Entry 8W2G (electron microscopy, 3.00 A resolution); this record covers chains D and C of the 4 polymer chains in the assembly.

# Chain D (and C)
Protein: ATP-dependent 6-phosphofructokinase, liver type
Organism: Homo sapiens
Notes: EC 2.7.1.11; chain C of this document is another copy of the same molecule, construct and numbering; everything in this record applies to it too
UniProtKB: P17858 (PFKAL_HUMAN); numbering as in UniProt (aligned over 1-780)
Amino-acid sequence (780 residues; numbered 1 to 780; the number before each row is that of its first residue):
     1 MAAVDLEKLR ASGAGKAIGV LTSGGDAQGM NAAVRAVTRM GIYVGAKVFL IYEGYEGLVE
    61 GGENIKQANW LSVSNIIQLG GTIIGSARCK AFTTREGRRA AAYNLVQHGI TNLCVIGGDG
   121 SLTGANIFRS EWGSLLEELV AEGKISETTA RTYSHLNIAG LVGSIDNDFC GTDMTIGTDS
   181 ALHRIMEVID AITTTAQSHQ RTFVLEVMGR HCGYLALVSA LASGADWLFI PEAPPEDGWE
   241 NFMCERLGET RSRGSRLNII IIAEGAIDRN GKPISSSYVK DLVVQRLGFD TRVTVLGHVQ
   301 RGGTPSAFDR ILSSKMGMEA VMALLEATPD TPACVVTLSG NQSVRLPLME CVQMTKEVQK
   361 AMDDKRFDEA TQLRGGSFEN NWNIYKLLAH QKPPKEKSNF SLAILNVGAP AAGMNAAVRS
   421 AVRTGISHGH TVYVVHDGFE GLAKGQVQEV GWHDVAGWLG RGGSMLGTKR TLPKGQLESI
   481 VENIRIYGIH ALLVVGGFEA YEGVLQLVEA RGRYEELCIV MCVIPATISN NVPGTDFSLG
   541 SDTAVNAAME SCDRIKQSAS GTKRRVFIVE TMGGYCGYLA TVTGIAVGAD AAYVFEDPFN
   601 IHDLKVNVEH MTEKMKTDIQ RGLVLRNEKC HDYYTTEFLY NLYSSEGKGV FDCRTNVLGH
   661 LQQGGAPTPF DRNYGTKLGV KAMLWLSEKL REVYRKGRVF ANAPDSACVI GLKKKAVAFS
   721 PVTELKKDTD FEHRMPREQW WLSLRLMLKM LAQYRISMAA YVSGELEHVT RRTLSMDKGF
Not modelled in the structure: 1-12, 754-780
Small-molecule neighbours:
  - ADP (adenosine-5'-diphosphate), molecule 1: Ser23, Gly24, Gly25, Tyr55, Arg88, Cys89, Phe92, Thr93, Arg98, Gly117, Gly118, Asp119, Gly120, Ser121, Thr123, Gly124, Ile127
  - ADP, molecule 2: Asp173, Met174, Asp179, Tyr214, Phe308, Gly340, Asn341, Ser377, Asn381, Phe537, Asp542, Phe670, Lys677, Lys681, Leu712
  - ADP, molecule 3: Asp226, Trp227, Leu228, Glu236, Phe242, Trp382, Tyr385, Lys386, Ala389, His390, Lys392
  - 6-O-phosphono-beta-D-fructofuranose (F6P): Gly25, Arg88, Ile165, Asp166, Met208, Gly209, Arg210, Glu264, His298, Arg301
  - 1,6-di-O-phosphono-beta-D-fructofuranose (FBP): Ala409, Arg470, Thr527, Ile528, Ser529, Asn531, Met572, Gly573, Gly574, Glu628, His660, Gln663, Arg734
Swiss-Prot annotation at these positions:
  - region: Gln391 to Phe400 (Interdomain linker)
  - active site: Asp166 (Proton acceptor)
  - binding site (ATP): Gly25, Arg88, Cys89, Gly118 to Ser121
  - binding site (Mg(2+)): Asp119
  - binding site (substrate): Ser164 to Asp166, Arg201, Met208 to Arg210, Glu264, Arg292, His298 to Arg301
  - binding site (beta-D-fructose 2,6-bisphosphate): Arg470, Thr527 to Asn531, Arg565, Met572 to Gly574, Glu628, Arg654, His660 to Gln663, Arg734
  - modified residue: Ala2 (N-acetylalanine), Ser377 (Phosphoserine), Tyr640 (Phosphotyrosine), Ser775 (Phosphoserine)
  - glycosylation: Ser529 (O-linked (GlcNAc) serine)
  - mutagenesis: Thr527 (T527A: Does not affect GlcNAcylation), Ser529 (S529A: Prevents GlcNAcylation and enhance enzyme activity)
From the paper describing this entry:
  - binding site for 6-O-phosphono-beta-D-fructofuranose: Arg201, Arg292
  - allosteric site: Thr194, Lys677 (from molecular simulation)
  - mutagenesis - N702T: increased catalytic activity
  - mutagenesis - N702T: abolished localization

# Interface between chain D and chain C
Residue-residue contacts - 102 pairs, chain D then chain C:
  Gly24(D) with His199(C), hydrogen bond (backbone-side chain)
  Gly25(D) with His199(C)
  Asp26(D) with Thr195(C), hydrogen bond; Ser198(C), hydrogen bond; His199(C), hydrogen bond (backbone-side chain)
  Glu53(D) with Gln200(C); Arg256(C), salt bridge
  Thr82(D) with Ser198(C)
  Gly85(D) with Ser198(C), hydrogen bond (backbone-side chain); Arg256(C)
  Ser86(D) with Ser198(C); His199(C)
  Val188(D) with Val299(C), hydrophobic
  Ala191(D) with Val299(C), hydrophobic; Gly302(C); Gly303(C)
  Ile192(D) with His298(C); Val299(C)
  Thr194(D) with Gly302(C); Gly303(C), hydrogen bond (side chain-backbone)
  Thr195(D) with Asp26(C), hydrogen bond; His298(C); Arg301(C)
  Ser198(D) with Asp26(C), hydrogen bond; Thr82(C); Gly85(C), hydrogen bond (side chain-backbone); Ser86(C)
  His199(D) with Gly24(C), hydrogen bond (side chain-backbone); Gly25(C); Asp26(C), hydrogen bond (side chain-backbone); Ser86(C); Arg301(C), hydrogen bond
  Gln200(D) with Glu53(C)
  Arg201(D) with His298(C), hydrogen bond
  Phe203(D) with His298(C)
  Arg256(D) with Glu53(C), salt bridge; Gly85(C)
  Arg292(D) with His298(C)
  Val295(D) with Val295(C)
  His298(D) with Ile192(C); Thr195(C); Arg201(C), hydrogen bond; Phe203(C); Arg292(C)
  Val299(D) with Val188(C), hydrophobic; Ala191(C), hydrophobic; Ile192(C)
  Arg301(D) with Thr195(C); His199(C), hydrogen bond
  Gly302(D) with Ala191(C); Thr194(C)
  Gly303(D) with Ala191(C); Thr194(C), hydrogen bond (backbone-side chain)
  Pro410(D) with Ser558(C); Thr562(C)
  Asp437(D) with Lys563(C)
  Gly462(D) with Gln557(C)
  Ser464(D) with Gly561(C)
  Leu466(D) with Lys563(C)
  Gly467(D) with Gly561(C)
  Thr468(D) with Gly561(C), hydrogen bond (backbone-backbone)
  Lys469(D) with Lys563(C), hydrogen bond (side chain-backbone)
  Ala547(D) with Arg554(C)
  Glu550(D) with Glu550(C); Arg554(C), salt bridge
  Ser551(D) with Leu661(C)
  Arg554(D) with Ala547(C); Glu550(C), salt bridge; Gly664(C); Gly665(C)
  Ile555(D) with Leu661(C), hydrophobic
  Gln557(D) with Gly462(C); Gly664(C); Gly665(C)
  Ser558(D) with Pro410(C); His660(C); Gln663(C), hydrogen bond
  Gly561(D) with Ser464(C); Gly467(C); Thr468(C), hydrogen bond (backbone-backbone)
  Thr562(D) with Pro410(C)
  Lys563(D) with Asp437(C); Leu466(C); Lys469(C), hydrogen bond (backbone-side chain)
  Arg565(D) with His660(C)
  Phe567(D) with His660(C)
  Asn656(D) with Gly659(C); His660(C), hydrogen bond (side chain-backbone)
  Val657(D) with Val657(C)
  Gly659(D) with Asn656(C)
  His660(D) with Ser558(C); Arg565(C); Phe567(C); Asn656(C), hydrogen bond (backbone-side chain)
  Leu661(D) with Ser551(C); Ile555(C), hydrophobic; Leu661(C), hydrophobic
  Gln663(D) with Ser558(C), hydrogen bond
  Gly664(D) with Arg554(C); Gln557(C)
  Gly665(D) with Arg554(C); Gln557(C)
Also at the interface, not in a pair above, chain D (64 interface residues in all): Gly80, Gly81, Thr294, Leu296, His436, Gly463, Met465, Ser560, Arg654, Leu658, Ala666
Also at the interface, not in a pair above, chain C (64 interface residues in all): Gly80, Gly81, Thr294, Leu296, His436, Gly463, Met465, Ser560, Arg654, Leu658, Ala666

# Summary
Chain D and chain C each contribute 64 residues to their interface, with 24 hydrogen bonds and 4 salt bridges.
Among the polar pairs are Glu53(D)-Arg256(C), Glu550(D)-Arg554(C) and Gly24(D)-His199(C). From the paper: a
binding site for 6-O-phosphono-beta-D-fructofuranose at Arg201(D) and Arg292(D); N702T of chain D increases
catalytic activity.
Both chains are ATP-dependent 6-phosphofructokinase, liver type (Homo sapiens). Entry 8W2G (Human liver
phosphofructokinase-1 in the R-state conformation) was determined by electron microscopy together with 8W2I,
8W2H and 8W2J from the same study.
